Entry 9DTF (X-ray diffraction, 2.45 A resolution); this record covers chains B and D of the 6 polymer chains in the assembly.

== Chain B ==
Name: Phenylalanine--tRNA ligase beta subunit
Organism: Mycobacterium tuberculosis H37Rv
Notes: EC 6.1.1.20
UniProt: P9WFU1 (SYFB_MYCTU); residues 1-831 here = UniProt positions 1-831
Amino-acid sequence (835 residues; numbered -3 to 831; the number before each row is that of its first residue; numbers below 1 keep their minus sign (Gln-3 is residue -3)):
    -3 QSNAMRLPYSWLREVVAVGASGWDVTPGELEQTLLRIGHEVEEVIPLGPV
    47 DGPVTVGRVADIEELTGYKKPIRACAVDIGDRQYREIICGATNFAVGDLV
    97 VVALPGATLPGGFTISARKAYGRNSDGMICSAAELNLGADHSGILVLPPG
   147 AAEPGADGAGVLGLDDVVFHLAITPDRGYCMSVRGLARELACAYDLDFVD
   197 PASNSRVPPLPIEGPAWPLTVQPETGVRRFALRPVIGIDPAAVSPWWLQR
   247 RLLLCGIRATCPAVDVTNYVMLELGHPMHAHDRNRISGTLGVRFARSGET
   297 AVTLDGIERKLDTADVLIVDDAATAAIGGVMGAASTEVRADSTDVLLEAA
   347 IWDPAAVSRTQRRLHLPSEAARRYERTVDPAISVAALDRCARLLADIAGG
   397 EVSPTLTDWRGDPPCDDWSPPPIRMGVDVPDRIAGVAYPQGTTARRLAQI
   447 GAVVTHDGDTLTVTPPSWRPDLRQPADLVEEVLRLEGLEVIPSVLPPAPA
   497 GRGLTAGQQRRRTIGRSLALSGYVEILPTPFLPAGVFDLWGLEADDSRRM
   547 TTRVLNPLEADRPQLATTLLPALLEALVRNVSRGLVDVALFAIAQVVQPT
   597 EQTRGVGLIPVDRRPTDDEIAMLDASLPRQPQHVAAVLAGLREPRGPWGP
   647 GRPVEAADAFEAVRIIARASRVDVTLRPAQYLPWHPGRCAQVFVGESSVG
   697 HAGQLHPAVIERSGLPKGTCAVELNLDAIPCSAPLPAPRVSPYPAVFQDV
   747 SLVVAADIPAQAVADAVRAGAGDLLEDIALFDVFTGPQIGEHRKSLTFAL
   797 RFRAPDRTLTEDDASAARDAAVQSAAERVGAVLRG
Disordered / not traced: -3
Sequence notes: expression tag (-3 to 0)
Metal / ion sites: Mg2+: Glu476 (shared with 1 residue of chain A)
UniProt features mapped onto this chain:
  - binding site (Mg(2+)): Asp467, Asp473, Glu476, Glu477
Reported in the primary citation:
  - binding site for tRNA(Phe): Phe780
  - catalytic residues: Thr263, Asn264, Ser364 (proposed by the authors, not directly observed)
  - specificity-determining residues: Gly325, Glu344 (proposed by the authors, not directly observed)

== Chain D ==
Name: Phenylalanine--tRNA ligase alpha subunit
Organism: Mycobacterium tuberculosis H37Rv
Notes: EC 6.1.1.20
UniProt: P9WFU3 (SYFA_MYCTU); residues 1-341 here = UniProt positions 1-341
Amino-acid sequence (342 residues; each row starts with the number of its first residue; numbering starts at 0):
     0 AMLSPEALTTAVDAAQQAIALADTLDVLARVKTEHLGDRSPLALARQALA
    50 VLPKEQRAEAGKRVNAARNAAQRSYDERLATLRAERDAAVLVAEGIDVTL
   100 PSTRVPAGARHPIIMLAEHVADTFIAMGWELAEGPEVETEQFNFDALNFP
   150 ADHPARGEQDTFYIAPEDSRQLLRTHTSPVQIRTLLARELPVYIISIGRT
   200 FRTDELDATHTPIFHQVEGLAVDRGLSMAHLRGTLDAFARAEFGPSARTR
   250 IRPHFFPFTEPSAEVDVWFANKIGGAAWVEWGGCGMVHPNVLRATGIDPD
   300 LYSGFAFGMGLERTLQFRNGIPDMRDMVEGDVRFSLPFGVGA
Disordered / not traced: 272-275
Sequence notes: expression tag (0)
Metal / ion sites: Mg2+: Glu259 (shared with 1 residue of chain E)
Small-molecule neighbours: A1BCA ((5S)-7-benzyl-1,3,7-triazaspiro[4.4]nonane-2,4-dione): Phe213, Gln215, Glu217, Phe255, Phe257, Thr258, Gly281, Gly282, Cys283, Gly284, Ala305, Phe306, Gly307, Met308, Gly309
UniProt features mapped onto this chain:
  - binding site (Mg(2+)): Glu259
Reported in the primary citation:
  - binding site for tRNA(Phe): Gln46, Asn64
  - binding site for A1BCA: Arg201, Gln215, Phe255, Phe257
  - binding site for A1BCA: Gly309 (from molecular simulation)

== Chain B / chain D interface ==
Residue-residue contacts (74; chain B residue first):
  Ala496(B) with Met126(D), hydrophobic
  Gly497(B) with Ala125(D), hydrogen bond (backbone-backbone); Met126(D)
  Gly499(B) with Ala125(D)
  Gln505(B) with Asp121(D)
  Thr509(B) with Gly340(D); Ala341(D)
  Arg512(B) with Ala341(D), hydrogen bond (side chain-backbone)
  Arg648(B) with Arg103(D)
  Glu651(B) with Arg103(D), salt bridge
  Ala652(B) with Ile95(D), hydrophobic
  Ala653(B) with Ser101(D)
  Phe656(B) with Ile95(D), hydrophobic; Val97(D), hydrophobic; Ser101(D)
  Glu657(B) with Ser101(D), hydrogen bond; Thr102(D), hydrogen bond
  Arg660(B) with Thr98(D); Leu99(D); Ser101(D), hydrogen bond; Thr102(D)
  Arg664(B) with Thr102(D), hydrogen bond
  Leu672(B) with Val97(D); Thr98(D)
  Arg673(B) with Val97(D)
  Pro674(B) with Val97(D)
  Gln676(B) with Leu90(D)
  His681(B) with Val89(D), hydrogen bond (side chain-backbone); Glu93(D), salt bridge
  Pro682(B) with Val89(D); Leu90(D)
  Gly683(B) with Leu90(D); Glu93(D); Gly94(D); Ile95(D), hydrogen bond (backbone-backbone)
  Arg684(B) with Glu93(D), hydrogen bond (side chain-backbone); Ile95(D)
  Cys685(B) with Val97(D)
  Ala686(B) with Val97(D), hydrophobic
  His702(B) with Asp86(D), salt bridge; Val89(D)
  Pro703(B) with Val89(D), hydrophobic
  Ala704(B) with Arg85(D); Asp86(D)
  Glu707(B) with Arg85(D), salt bridge
  Leu731(B) with Arg317(D); Asn318(D)
  Pro732(B) with Asn318(D), hydrogen bond (backbone-side chain); Pro336(D); Phe337(D)
  Ala733(B) with Asn318(D); Gly319(D)
  Pro734(B) with Arg332(D); Phe333(D); Phe337(D)
  Arg735(B) with Pro321(D)
  Val736(B) with Asp325(D); Asp330(D); Arg332(D); Phe333(D), hydrophobic
  Ser737(B) with Arg332(D), hydrogen bond (backbone-side chain)
  Ile754(B) with Asp96(D)
  Pro755(B) with Asp96(D); Thr98(D)
  Ala756(B) with Asp96(D), hydrogen bond (backbone-side chain); Thr98(D), hydrogen bond (backbone-side chain); Leu99(D), hydrophobic
  Gln757(B) with Thr98(D), hydrogen bond (backbone-side chain)
  Glu772(B) with Arg332(D)
  Leu776(B) with Leu99(D), hydrophobic; Pro100(D)
  His788(B) with Glu93(D), salt bridge
  Lys790(B) with Asp96(D), salt bridge
  Arg799(B) with Arg332(D)
Interface residues without a listed pair, chain B (47 interface residues in all): Arg498, Glu639, Val779
Interface residues without a listed pair, chain D (35 interface residues in all): Leu24, Arg82, Ala106, Ile320, Val339

== Summary ==
47 residues of chain B face 35 of chain D across their interface; the contacts include 14 hydrogen bonds and 6
salt bridges. Polar contacts include Glu651(B)-Arg103(D), His681(B)-Glu93(D) and His702(B)-Asp86(D). Chain D
binds compound A1BCA. From the paper: catalytic residues Thr263(B), Asn264(B) and Ser364(B); a binding site
for A1BCA at Arg201(D), Gln215(D) and Phe255(D) among others.
Chain B is Phenylalanine--tRNA ligase beta subunit and chain D is Phenylalanine--tRNA ligase alpha subunit,
both from Mycobacterium tuberculosis H37Rv; the structure, Crystal structure of the complex of M. tuberculosis
PheRS with cognate precursor tRNA and fragment DDD01008876, was determined by X-ray diffraction (same
publication as 9DRT, 9DSX, 9DRS and 9DRV).
